PDB entry 5T7B | X-ray diffraction, 2.53 A resolution | chains R and A

# Chain R
Molecule: RNA (uvp)uauagagcaagaacacuguu
Sequence (21 nucleotides; row label = number of the first residue in the row):
     1 XUAUAGAGCA AGAACACUGU U
Not modelled in the structure: 11-20
Modified positions: UVP (1-[(5E)-5,6-dideoxy-2-O-methyl-6-phosphono-beta-D-ribo-hex-5-enofuranosyl]-2,4-dihydroxypyrimidin-1-ium) at position 1

# Chain A
Molecule: Protein argonaute-2
Organism: Homo sapiens
Notes: EC 3.1.26.-
Reference sequence: Q9UKV8 (AGO2_HUMAN); residue numbers follow UniProt; this construct covers 1-859
Sequence (861 residues; row label = number of the first residue in the row; numbers below 1 keep their minus sign (Gly-1 is residue -1)):
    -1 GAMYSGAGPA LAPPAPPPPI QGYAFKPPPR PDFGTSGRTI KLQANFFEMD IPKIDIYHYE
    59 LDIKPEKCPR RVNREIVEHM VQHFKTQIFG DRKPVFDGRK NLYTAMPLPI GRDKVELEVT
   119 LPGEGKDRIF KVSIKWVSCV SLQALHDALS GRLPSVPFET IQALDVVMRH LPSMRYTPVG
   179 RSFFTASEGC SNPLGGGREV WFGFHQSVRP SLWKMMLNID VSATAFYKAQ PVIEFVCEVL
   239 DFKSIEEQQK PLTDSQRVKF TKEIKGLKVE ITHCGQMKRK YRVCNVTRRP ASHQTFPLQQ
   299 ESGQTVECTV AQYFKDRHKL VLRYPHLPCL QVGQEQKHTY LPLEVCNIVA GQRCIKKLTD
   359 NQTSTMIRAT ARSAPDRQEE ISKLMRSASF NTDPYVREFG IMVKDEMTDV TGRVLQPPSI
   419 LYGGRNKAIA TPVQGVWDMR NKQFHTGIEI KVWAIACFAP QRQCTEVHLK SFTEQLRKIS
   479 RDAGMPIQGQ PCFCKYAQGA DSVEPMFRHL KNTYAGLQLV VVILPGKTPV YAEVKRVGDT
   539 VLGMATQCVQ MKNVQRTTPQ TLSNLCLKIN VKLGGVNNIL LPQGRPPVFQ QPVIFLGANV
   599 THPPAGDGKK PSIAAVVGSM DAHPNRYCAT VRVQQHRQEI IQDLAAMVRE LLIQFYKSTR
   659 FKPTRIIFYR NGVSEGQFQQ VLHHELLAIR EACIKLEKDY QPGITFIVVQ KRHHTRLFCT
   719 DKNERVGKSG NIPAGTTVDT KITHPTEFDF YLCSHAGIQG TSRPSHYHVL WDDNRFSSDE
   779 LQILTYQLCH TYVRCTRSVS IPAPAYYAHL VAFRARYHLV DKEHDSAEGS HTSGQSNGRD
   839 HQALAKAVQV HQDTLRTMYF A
Not modelled in the structure: -1 to 22, 121-126, 186-188, 245-247, 273-275, 603-606, 821-836
Sequence notes: expression tag (-1 to 0); engineered mutation Asn597 (Asp in Q9UKV8), Asn669 (Asp in Q9UKV8)
Residues lining bound ligands:
  - phenol (IPH), molecule 1: Phe587, Gln589, Pro590, Val591, Asp619, Ala620, Phe653, Phe659
  - phenol (IPH), molecule 2: Leu650, Ile651, Tyr654, Lys660, Pro661, Leu694, Glu695, Tyr698
Curated features (UniProtKB/Swiss-Prot):
  - region: Tyr311 to His316 (Interaction with guide RNA), Phe587 to Pro590 (Interaction with GW182 family members), Leu650 to Lys660 (Interaction with GW182 family members), Lys709, Arg710 (Interaction with guide RNA), His753 to Arg761 (Interaction with guide RNA), Tyr790 to Arg812 (Interaction with guide RNA)
  - binding site (a divalent metal cation): His807
  - modified residue: Tyr2 (3'-nitrotyrosine), Ser387 (Phosphoserine), Pro700 (4-hydroxyproline), Ser824 (Phosphoserine), Ser828 (Phosphoserine), Ser831 (Phosphoserine), Ser834 (Phosphoserine)
  - natural variant: Leu192 (L192P: In LESKRES), Gly201 (G201C: In LESKRES; G201V: In LESKRES), His203 (H203Q: In LESKRES), Thr357 (T357M: In LESKRES), Met364 (M364T: In LESKRES), Ala367 (A367P: In LESKRES), Gly573 (G573S: In LESKRES), Gly733 (G733R: In LESKRES), Cys751 (C751Y: In LESKRES), Ser760 (S760R: In LESKRES)
  - mutagenesis: Leu140 (L140W: No effect), Phe470 (F470V: No effect on miRNA-binding or target mRNA cleavage. Abrogates binding to the 7-methylguanosine cap of mRNA and prevents inhibition of translation. Abolishes interaction with TNRC6C ...), Phe505 (F505V: No effect on miRNA-binding or target mRNA cleavage. Abrogates binding to the 7-methylguanosine cap of mRNA and prevents inhibition of translation and abolishes interaction with TNRC6C ...), Lys533 (K533A: Impairs RNA cleavage), Gln545 (Q545A: Impairs RNA cleavage), Lys570 (K570A: Impairs RNA cleavage), Gln633 (Q633A: No effect; Q633R: Abrogates RNA cleavage. Binds siRNA), His634 (H634P/A: Abrogates RNA cleavage. Binds siRNA), Glu673 (E673A: Impairs RNA cleavage; E673G: No effect on RNA cleavage), Phe676 (F676A/I/M/R/Y: Impairs RNA cleavage; F676V: Abrogates RNA cleavage), His682 (H682Y: No effect), Glu683 (E683G: No effect on RNA cleavage), 4 further mutagenesis entries in UniProt

# How chain R and chain A interact
Residue-residue contacts (75):
  UVP_1(R) - Leu522(A)  base contact
  UVP_1(R) - Gly524(A)  base contact
  UVP_1(R) - Lys525(A)  base contact
  UVP_1(R) - Thr526(A)  base contact
  UVP_1(R) - Tyr529(A)  hydrogen bond to the phosphate
  UVP_1(R) - Lys533(A)  salt bridge to the phosphate
  UVP_1(R) - Gln545(A)  base contact
  UVP_1(R) - Cys546(A)  base contact
  UVP_1(R) - Gln548(A)  hydrogen bond to the sugar
  UVP_1(R) - Lys566(A)  base contact
  UVP_1(R) - Lys570(A)  salt bridge to the phosphate
  UVP_1(R) - Arg812(A)  salt bridge to the phosphate
  U2(R) - Val547(A)  phosphate contact
  U2(R) - Gln548(A)  hydrogen bond to the phosphate
  U2(R) - Asn551(A)  hydrogen bond to the phosphate
  U2(R) - Thr559(A)  hydrogen bond to the base
  U2(R) - Asn562(A)  hydrogen bond to the base
  U2(R) - Leu563(A)  sugar contact
  U2(R) - Lys566(A)  phosphate contact
  A3(R) - Lys566(A)  salt bridge to the phosphate
  A3(R) - Arg792(A)  salt bridge to the phosphate
  A3(R) - Cys793(A)  sugar contact
  U4(R) - Ile756(A)  base contact
  U4(R) - Tyr790(A)  hydrogen bond to the phosphate
  U4(R) - Arg792(A)  salt bridge to the phosphate
  U4(R) - Cys793(A)  sugar contact
  U4(R) - Arg795(A)  hydrogen bond to the sugar
  U4(R) - Tyr804(A)  phosphate contact
  A5(R) - His753(A)  hydrogen bond to the phosphate
  A5(R) - Ile756(A)  hydrogen bond to the sugar
  A5(R) - Gln757(A)  hydrogen bond to the sugar
  A5(R) - Val797(A)  phosphate contact
  A5(R) - Ser798(A)  hydrogen bond to the phosphate
  A5(R) - Tyr804(A)  hydrogen bond to the phosphate
  G6(R) - Ile365(A)  base contact
  G6(R) - Ala369(A)  sugar contact
  G6(R) - Lys709(A)  salt bridge to the phosphate
  G6(R) - His753(A)  salt bridge to the phosphate
  G6(R) - Gln757(A)  sugar contact
  G6(R) - Thr759(A)  sugar contact
  G6(R) - Ser760(A)  phosphate contact
  G6(R) - Arg761(A)  hydrogen bond to the phosphate
  A7(R) - Ala221(A)  hydrogen bond to the sugar
  A7(R) - Thr361(A)  base contact
  A7(R) - Met364(A)  sugar contact
  A7(R) - Ile365(A)  base contact
  A7(R) - Thr368(A)  hydrogen bond to the sugar
  A7(R) - Arg375(A)  salt bridge to the phosphate
  A7(R) - Arg714(A)  salt bridge to the phosphate
  A7(R) - Thr759(A)  phosphate contact
  A7(R) - Arg761(A)  salt bridge to the phosphate
  G8(R) - Ser220(A)  phosphate contact
  G8(R) - Ala221(A)  sugar contact
  G8(R) - Thr222(A)  phosphate contact
  G8(R) - Arg351(A)  phosphate contact
  G8(R) - Met364(A)  sugar contact
  G8(R) - Arg761(A)  salt bridge to the phosphate
  C9(R) - Arg351(A)  salt bridge to the phosphate
  C9(R) - Arg710(A)  salt bridge to the phosphate
  A10(R) - Arg351(A)  sugar contact
  A10(R) - Ile353(A)  base contact
  A10(R) - Pro602(A)  hydrogen bond to the base
  A10(R) - Arg635(A)  salt bridge to the phosphate
  A10(R) - Arg710(A)  salt bridge to the phosphate
  U21(R) - His271(A)  salt bridge to the phosphate
  U21(R) - Phe294(A)  base contact
  U21(R) - Leu296(A)  base contact
  U21(R) - Tyr311(A)  hydrogen bond to the phosphate
  U21(R) - Phe312(A)  phosphate contact
  U21(R) - His316(A)  salt bridge to the phosphate
  U21(R) - Lys335(A)  hydrogen bond to the base
  U21(R) - His336(A)  hydrogen bond to the sugar
  U21(R) - Thr337(A)  sugar contact
  U21(R) - Tyr338(A)  hydrogen bond to the sugar
  U21(R) - Leu339(A)  sugar contact
Interface residues without a listed pair, chain A (65 interface residues in all): Val219, Val308, Thr544, Gln558, His712, Ala754, Gly755, Gly758

# In short
11 residues of chain R and 65 residues of chain A are in contact, with 21 hydrogen bonds and 18 salt bridges.
Among the polar pairs are U2(R)-Thr559(A), U2(R)-Asn562(A) and A10(R)-Pro602(A). Ligands of chain A: phenol.
Here chain R is RNA (uvp)uauagagcaagaacacuguu and chain A is Protein argonaute-2 (Homo sapiens). Entry 5T7B
(Argonaute-2 - 5'-(E)-vinylphosphonate 2'-O-methyl-uridine modified mrTTR guide RNA complex) was determined by
X-ray diffraction.
